6VOH - chains g and e of the 26 polymer chains in the assembly; structure by electron microscopy, 4.16 A resolution (low resolution: residue-level contacts below are approximate; hydrogen-bond / salt-bridge calls are withheld).

Chain g:
Name: ATP synthase gamma chain, chloroplastic
From: Spinacia oleracea
Reference sequence: P05435 (ATPG_SPIOL); residue numbers follow UniProt; this construct covers 1-364
Amino-acid sequence (364 residues; row label = number of the first residue in the row):
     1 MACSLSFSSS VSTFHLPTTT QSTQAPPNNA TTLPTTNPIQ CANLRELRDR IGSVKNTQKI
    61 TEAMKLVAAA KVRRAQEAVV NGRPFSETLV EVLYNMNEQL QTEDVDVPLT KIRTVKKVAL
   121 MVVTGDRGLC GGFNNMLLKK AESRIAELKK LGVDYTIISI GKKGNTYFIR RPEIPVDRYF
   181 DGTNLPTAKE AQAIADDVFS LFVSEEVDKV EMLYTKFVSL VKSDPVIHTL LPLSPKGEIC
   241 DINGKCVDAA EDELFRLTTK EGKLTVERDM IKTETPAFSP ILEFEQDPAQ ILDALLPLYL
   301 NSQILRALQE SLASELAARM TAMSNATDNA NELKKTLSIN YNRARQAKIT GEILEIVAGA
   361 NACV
Unresolved in the structure: 1-40, 364
Disulfides: Cys240-Cys246
UniProt features mapped onto this chain:
  - active site: Cys130

Chain e:
Name: ATP synthase epsilon chain, chloroplastic
From: Spinacia oleracea
Reference sequence: P00833 (ATPE_SPIOL); residues 1-134 here = UniProt positions 1-134
Amino-acid sequence (134 residues; each row starts with the number of its first residue):
     1 MTLNLCVLTP NRSIWNSEVK EIILSTNSGQ IGVLPNHAPT ATAVDIGILR IRLNDQWLTL
    61 ALMGGFARIG NNEITILVND AERGSDIDPQ EAQQTLEIAE ANLRKAEGKR QKIEANLALR
   121 RARTRVEASN TISS
Unresolved in the structure: 132-134

Interface between chain g and chain e:
Pairs across the interface - 53 pairs, chain g then chain e:
  Gly82(g) with Pro10(e)
  Phe85(g) with Leu8(e); Thr9(e); Pro10(e); Leu77(e)
  Thr88(g) with Leu8(e); Leu77(e)
  Leu89(g) with Leu77(e)
  Val92(g) with Phe66(e)
  Pro186(g) with Asn11(e)
  Thr187(g) with Asn11(e)
  Ala188(g) with Asn11(e)
  Gln192(g) with Met63(e); Asn79(e); Asp80(e)
  Asp196(g) with Leu117(e)
  Phe199(g) with Ile113(e)
  Ser200(g) with Arg110(e); Ile113(e); Glu114(e)
  Leu201(g) with Arg110(e)
  Val203(g) with Lys109(e); Arg110(e); Ile113(e)
  Ser204(g) with Lys109(e); Arg110(e)
  Ser279(g) with Arg68(e)
  Leu282(g) with Pro39(e)
  Glu283(g) with Ala38(e); Pro39(e); Thr40(e); Ala41(e)
  Phe284(g) with Ala41(e)
  Glu285(g) with Thr26(e); Ser28(e); Gly29(e); Ala41(e); Thr42(e)
  Gln286(g) with Thr26(e); Ser28(e); Ala43(e)
  Ile291(g) with Ala41(e); Ala43(e); Phe66(e)
  Ala294(g) with Ala43(e); Asp45(e); Gly65(e)
  Leu295(g) with Phe66(e)
  Leu298(g) with Leu77(e); Asn79(e)
  Asn301(g) with Asn79(e)
  Leu305(g) with Pro10(e); Asn11(e)
Other interface residues (no listed pair), chain g (35 interface residues in all): Asn81, Met96, Arg178, Glu205, Ile281, Gln290, Pro297, Gln309
Other interface residues (no listed pair), chain e (29 interface residues in all): Asn27, Ile31, Val78

In short:
The interface between chain g and chain e involves 35 residues on one side and 29 on the other. UniProt lists
active-site residue Cys130(g) on chain g.
Chain g is ATP synthase gamma chain, chloroplastic and chain e is ATP synthase epsilon chain, chloroplastic,
both from Spinacia oleracea; the structure, Chloroplast ATP synthase (O1, CF1FO), was determined by electron
microscopy together with 6VM1, 6VM4, 6VMB, 6VMD, 6VMG, 6VOF and 8 further entries from the same study.
